6J6N - chains C and D of the 41 polymer chains in the assembly; structure by electron microscopy, 3.86 A resolution.

== Chain C ==
Name: Pre-mRNA-splicing factor SNU114
Source organism: Saccharomyces cerevisiae S288c
Reference sequence: P36048 (SN114_YEAST); residues 1-1008 here = UniProt positions 1-1008
Sequence (1008 residues; row label = number of the first residue in the row):
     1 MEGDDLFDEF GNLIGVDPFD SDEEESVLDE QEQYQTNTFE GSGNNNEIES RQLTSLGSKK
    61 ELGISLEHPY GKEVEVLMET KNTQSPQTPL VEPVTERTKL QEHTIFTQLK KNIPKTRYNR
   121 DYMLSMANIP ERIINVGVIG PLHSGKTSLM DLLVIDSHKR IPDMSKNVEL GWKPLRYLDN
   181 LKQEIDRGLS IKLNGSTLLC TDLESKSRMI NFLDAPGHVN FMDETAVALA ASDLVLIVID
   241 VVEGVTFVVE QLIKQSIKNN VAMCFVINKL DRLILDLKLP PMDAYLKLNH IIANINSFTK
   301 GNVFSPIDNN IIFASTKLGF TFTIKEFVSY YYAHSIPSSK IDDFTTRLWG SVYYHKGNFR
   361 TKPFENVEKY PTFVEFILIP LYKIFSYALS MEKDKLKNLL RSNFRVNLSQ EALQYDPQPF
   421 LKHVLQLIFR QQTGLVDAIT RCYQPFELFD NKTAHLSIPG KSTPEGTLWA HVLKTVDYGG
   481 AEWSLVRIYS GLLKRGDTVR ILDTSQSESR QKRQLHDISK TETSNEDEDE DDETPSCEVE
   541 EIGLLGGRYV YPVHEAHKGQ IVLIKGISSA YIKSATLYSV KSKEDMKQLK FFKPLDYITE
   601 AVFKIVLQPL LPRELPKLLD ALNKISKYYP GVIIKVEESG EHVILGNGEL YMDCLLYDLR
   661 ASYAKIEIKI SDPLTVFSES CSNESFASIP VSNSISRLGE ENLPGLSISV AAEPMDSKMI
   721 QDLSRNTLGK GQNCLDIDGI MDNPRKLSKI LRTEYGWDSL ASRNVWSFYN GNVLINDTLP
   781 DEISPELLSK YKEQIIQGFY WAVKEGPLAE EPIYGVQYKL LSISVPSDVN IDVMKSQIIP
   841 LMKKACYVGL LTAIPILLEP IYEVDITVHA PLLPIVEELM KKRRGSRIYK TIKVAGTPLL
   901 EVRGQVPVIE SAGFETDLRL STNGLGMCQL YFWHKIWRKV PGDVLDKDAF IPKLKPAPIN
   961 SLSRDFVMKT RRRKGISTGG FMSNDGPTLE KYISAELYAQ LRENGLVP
Unresolved in the structure: 1-66, 518-529, 686-695
Bound ions: Mg2+: Thr147, Ser190 (together with GTP)
Residues lining bound ligands: GTP (guanosine-5'-triphosphate): Pro141, Leu142, His143, Ser144, Gly145, Lys146, Thr147, Ser148, Pro174, Arg176, Leu189, Ser190, Ala215, Pro216, Gly217, His218, Asn268, Lys269, Asp271, Arg272, Ser315, Thr316, Lys317, Leu318
Swiss-Prot annotation at these positions:
  - region: Gly140 to Thr147 (G1), Gly188 to Lys192 (G2), Asp214 to Gly217 (G3), Asn268 to Asp271 (G4), Ser315 to Lys317 (G5)
  - binding site (GTP): Gly140 to Thr147, Asp214 to His218, Asn268 to Asp271
  - modified residue: Ser85 (Phosphoserine), Thr88 (Phosphothreonine)

== Chain D ==
Molecule: U5 snRNA
Source organism: Saccharomyces cerevisiae S288c
Sequence (214 nucleotides; each row starts with the number of its first residue):
     1 AAGCAGCUUU ACAGAUCAAU GGCGGAGGGA GGUCAACAUC AAGAACUGUG GGCCUUUUAU
    61 UGCCUAUAGA ACUUAUAACG AACAUGGUUC UUGCCUUUUA CCAGAACCAU CCGGGUGUUG
   121 UCUCCAUAGA AACAGGUAAA GCUGUCCGUU ACUGUGGGCU UGCCAUAUUU UUUGGAACUU
   181 UUCUGCCCUU UUUCUCAAUG AGUAAGGAGG GCGU
Unresolved in the structure: 56-59, 184-214

== How chain C and chain D interact ==
Residue-residue contacts - 41 pairs, chain C then chain D:
  Arg97(C) - G43(D)  salt bridge to the phosphate
  Thr98(C) - G43(D)  sugar contact
  Lys99(C) - A42(D)  hydrogen bond to the phosphate
  Lys99(C) - G43(D)  salt bridge to the phosphate
  Lys99(C) - A44(D)  phosphate contact
  Leu100(C) - A44(D)  hydrogen bond to the phosphate
  Gln101(C) - A44(D)  hydrogen bond to the phosphate
  Gln101(C) - A45(D)  base contact
  Gln101(C) - A75(D)  base contact
  Gln101(C) - A77(D)  hydrogen bond to the base
  Ile105(C) - A44(D)  base contact
  Ile105(C) - A75(D)  base contact
  Phe106(C) - A44(D)  sugar contact
  Thr107(C) - A44(D)  sugar contact
  Thr107(C) - A45(D)  phosphate contact
  Gln108(C) - G43(D)  hydrogen bond to the sugar
  Gln108(C) - A45(D)  hydrogen bond to the phosphate
  Leu109(C) - G43(D)  base contact
  Leu109(C) - A45(D)  phosphate contact
  Lys110(C) - U65(D)  salt bridge to the phosphate
  Lys111(C) - U47(D)  base contact
  Asn112(C) - A45(D)  phosphate contact
  Asn112(C) - C46(D)  base contact
  Arg160(C) - A70(D)  hydrogen bond to the base
  Arg160(C) - A71(D)  salt bridge to the phosphate
  Pro162(C) - A44(D)  base contact
  Asp163(C) - A44(D)  base contact
  Ser165(C) - A75(D)  phosphate contact
  Lys166(C) - U73(D)  phosphate contact
  Asn167(C) - U74(D)  phosphate contact
  Lys173(C) - A75(D)  salt bridge to the phosphate
  Lys173(C) - U76(D)  salt bridge to the phosphate
  Arg176(C) - U76(D)  salt bridge to the phosphate
  Ile185(C) - A75(D)  base contact
  His334(C) - A1(D)  hydrogen bond to the base
  Ser335(C) - A1(D)  base contact
  Pro337(C) - C164(D)  sugar contact
  Pro337(C) - A165(D)  phosphate contact
  Ser338(C) - C163(D)  sugar contact
  Ser338(C) - A165(D)  phosphate contact
  Arg405(C) - A1(D)  hydrogen bond to the sugar
Interface residues without a listed pair, chain C (30 interface residues in all): Lys182, Ala333, Ser339
Interface residues without a listed pair, chain D (19 interface residues in all): C72

== In short ==
Chain C and chain D form an interface of 30 and 19 residues respectively, with 9 hydrogen bonds and 7 salt
bridges. Among the polar pairs are Gln101(C)-A77(D), Arg160(C)-A70(D) and His334(C)-A1(D). Ligands of chain C:
GTP.
Chain C is Pre-mRNA-splicing factor SNU114 and chain D is U5 snRNA, both from Saccharomyces cerevisiae S288c;
the structure, Cryo-EM structure of the yeast B*-b1 complex at an average resolution of 3.86 angstrom, was
determined by electron microscopy, deposited together with 6J6G, 6J6H and 6J6Q.
